Entry 5CGI (X-ray diffraction, 2.80 A resolution); this record covers chains I and Y of the 28 polymer chains in the assembly.

# Chain I
Protein: Proteasome subunit beta type-3
From: Saccharomyces cerevisiae (strain ATCC 204508 / S288c)
Notes: EC 3.4.25.1
Reference sequence: P25451 (PSB3_YEAST); residues 0-204 here correspond to UniProt positions 1-205 (UniProt number = residue number + 1)
Chain sequence (205 residues; row label = number of the first residue in the row; numbering starts at 0):
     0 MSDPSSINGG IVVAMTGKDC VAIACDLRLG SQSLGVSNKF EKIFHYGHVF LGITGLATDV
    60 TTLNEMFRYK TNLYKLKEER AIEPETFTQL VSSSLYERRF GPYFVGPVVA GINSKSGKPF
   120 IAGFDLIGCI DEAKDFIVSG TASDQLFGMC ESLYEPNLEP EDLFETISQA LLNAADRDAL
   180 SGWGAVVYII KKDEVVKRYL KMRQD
Unresolved in the structure: 0
Bound ions: Mg2+ site 1: A174, D177, S180; Mg2+ site 2: D204 (shared with A165(Y), D168(Y), S171(Y) of chain Y)
Small-molecule neighbours: 04C (1,2,4-trideoxy-4-methyl-2-{[N-(morpholin-4-ylacetyl)-L-alanyl-O-methyl-L-tyrosyl]amino}-1-phenyl-D-xylitol): D124, L125, I126, C128
Curated features (UniProtKB/Swiss-Prot):
  - modified residue: S30 (Phosphoserine)
  - cross-link: K69 (Glycyl lysine isopeptide (Lys-Gly) (interchain with G-Cter in ubiquitin))

# Chain Y
Protein: Proteasome subunit beta type-5
From: Saccharomyces cerevisiae (strain ATCC 204508 / S288c)
Notes: EC 3.4.25.1; engineered mutation(s): G48C
Reference sequence: P30656 (PSB5_YEAST); residues 1-212 here correspond to UniProt positions 76-287 (UniProt number = residue number + 75)
Chain sequence (212 residues; row label = number of the first residue in the row):
     1 TTTLAFRFQG GIIVAVDSRA TAGNWVASQT VKKVIEINPF LLGTMAGCAA DCQFWETWLG
    61 SQCRLHELRE KERISVAAAS KILSNLVYQY KGAGLSMGTM ICGYTRKEGP TIYYVDSDGT
   121 RLKGDIFCVG SGQTFAYGVL DSNYKWDLSV EDALYLGKRS ILAAAHRDAY SGGSVNLYHV
   181 TEDGWIYHGN HDVGELFWKV KEEEGSFNNV IG
Covalently attached groups: compound 04C linked to T1
Construct notes: conflict C48 (Gly123 in P30656)
Bound ions: Mg2+: A165, D168, S171 (shared with D204(I) of chain I)
Small-molecule neighbours: 04C (1,2,4-trideoxy-4-methyl-2-{[N-(morpholin-4-ylacetyl)-L-alanyl-O-methyl-L-tyrosyl]amino}-1-phenyl-D-xylitol): R19, A20, T21, V31, K33, M45, A46, G47, C48, A49, Q53, S96, S131, Y170

# How chain I and chain Y interact
Residue-residue contacts (45; chain I residue first):
  L26(I) - I211(Y)  hydrophobic
  R27(I) - A169(Y)
  S32(I) - R167(Y)
  S32(I) - D168(Y)
  S32(I) - A169(Y)  hydrogen bond (backbone-backbone)
  S32(I) - Y170(Y)
  L33(I) - F135(Y)  hydrophobic
  G34(I) - R167(Y)  hydrogen bond (backbone-side chain)
  V35(I) - R167(Y)  hydrogen bond (backbone-side chain)
  N37(I) - H166(Y)
  N37(I) - N209(Y)  hydrogen bond (side chain-backbone)
  N37(I) - V210(Y)
  K38(I) - N209(Y)  hydrogen bond (side chain-backbone)
  K38(I) - I211(Y)
  Q144(I) - W25(Y)
  D175(I) - V26(Y)
  R176(I) - W25(Y)
  R176(I) - V26(Y)  hydrogen bond (side chain-backbone)
  R176(I) - A27(Y)  hydrogen bond (side chain-backbone)
  D177(I) - N24(Y)
  D177(I) - V26(Y)
  A178(I) - N24(Y)  hydrogen bond (backbone-backbone)
  A178(I) - V26(Y)
  A178(I) - A169(Y)
  A178(I) - Y170(Y)  hydrophobic
  L179(I) - N24(Y)
  W182(I) - H166(Y)  hydrogen bond (side chain-backbone)
  W182(I) - R167(Y)
  Y198(I) - I211(Y)  hydrophobic
  K200(I) - W198(Y)
  M201(I) - W198(Y)
  R202(I) - Q29(Y)
  R202(I) - G173(Y)  hydrogen bond (side chain-backbone)
  R202(I) - D192(Y)  salt bridge
  R202(I) - G194(Y)
  Q203(I) - H166(Y)  hydrogen bond (backbone-side chain)
  Q203(I) - F197(Y)
  Q203(I) - W198(Y)
  Q203(I) - V210(Y)
  D204(I) - R19(Y)  salt bridge
  D204(I) - Q29(Y)
  D204(I) - A165(Y)
  D204(I) - S171(Y)
  D204(I) - G172(Y)
  D204(I) - G173(Y)  hydrogen bond (side chain-backbone)
Interface residues without a listed pair, chain I (22 interface residues in all): Q31
Interface residues without a listed pair, chain Y (25 interface residues in all): S28, V193

# Overview
Chain I and chain Y form an interface of 22 and 25 residues respectively, with 12 hydrogen bonds and 2 salt
bridges. Among the polar pairs are R202(I)-D192(Y), D204(I)-R19(Y) and G34(I)-R167(Y). Bound to chain I:
compound 04C. Covalently linked compound 04C: at T1(Y).
Here chain I is Proteasome subunit beta type-3 and chain Y is Proteasome subunit beta type-5, both from
Saccharomyces cerevisiae (strain ATCC 204508 / S288c). Entry 5CGI (Yeast 20S proteasome beta5-G48C mutant in
complex with ONX 0914) was determined by X-ray diffraction, deposited together with 5CGH, 5CGF and 5CGG.
